1D1P - chain A; structure by X-ray diffraction, 2.20 A resolution.

[Chain A]
Protein: Tyrosine phosphatase
Source organism: Saccharomyces cerevisiae
Notes: EC 3.1.3.48
UniProtKB: P40347 (PPAL_YEAST); residues 1-160 here correspond to UniProt positions 2-161 (UniProt number = residue number + 1)
Chain sequence (160 residues; numbered 1 to 160; the number before each row is that of its first residue):
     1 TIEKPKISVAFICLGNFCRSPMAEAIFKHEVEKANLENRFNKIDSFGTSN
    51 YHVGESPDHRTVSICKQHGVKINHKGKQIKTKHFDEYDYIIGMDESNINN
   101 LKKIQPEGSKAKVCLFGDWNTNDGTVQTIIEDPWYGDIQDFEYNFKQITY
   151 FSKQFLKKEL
Not modelled in the structure: 1-4
Swiss-Prot annotation at these positions:
  - active site: Cys-13 (Nucleophile), Arg-19 (Transition state stabilizer), Asp-132 (Proton donor)
  - site: Ser-20 (Important for catalytic activity)
  - modified residue: Ser-56 (Phosphoserine)

[Overview]
UniProt lists 3 active-site residues.
Chain A is Tyrosine phosphatase (Saccharomyces cerevisiae); the structure, Crystal structure of a yeast low
molecular weight protein tyrosine phosphatase (LTP1), was determined by X-ray diffraction, deposited together
with 1D1Q.
